Entry 3ZRF (X-ray diffraction, 2.80 A resolution); this record covers chains B and C of the 3 polymer chains in the assembly.

# Chain B
Name: Transcription elongation factor B polypeptide 1
From: Homo sapiens
Notes: fragment: 17-112
UniProt: Q15369 (ELOC_HUMAN); residue numbers follow UniProt; this construct covers 17-112
Amino-acid sequence (97 residues; row label = number of the first residue in the row):
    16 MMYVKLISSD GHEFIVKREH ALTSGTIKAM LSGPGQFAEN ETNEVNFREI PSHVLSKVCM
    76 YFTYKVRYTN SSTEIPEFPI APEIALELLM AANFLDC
Unresolved in the structure: 16, 48-57
Differences from the reference sequence: expression tag (16)

# Chain C
Name: Von hippel-lindau disease tumor suppressor,
From: Homo sapiens
UniProt: P40337 (VHL_HUMAN); numbering as in UniProt (aligned over 54-213)
Amino-acid sequence (163 residues; row label = number of the first residue in the row):
    51 GSHMEAGRPR PVLRSVNSRE PSQVIFCNRS PRVVLPVWLN FDGEPQPYPT LPPGTGRRIH
   111 SYRGHLWLFR DAGTHDGLLV NQTELFVPSL NVDGQPIFAN ITLPVYTLKE RCLQVVRSLV
   171 KPENYRRLDI VRSLYEDLED HPNVQKDLER LTQERIAHQR MGD
Unresolved in the structure: 51-62, 205-213
Differences from the reference sequence: expression tag (51-53)
Swiss-Prot annotation at these positions:
  - region: T157 to V166 (Interaction with Elongin BC complex)

# Chain B / chain C interface
Residue-residue contacts - 34 pairs, chain B then chain C:
  Y76(B) with Y156(C), hydrogen bond (side chain-backbone); T157(C); L158(C), hydrogen bond (side chain-backbone)
  Y79(B) with V155(C), hydrophobic
  K80(B) with V155(C)
  Y83(B) with V155(C)
  T84(B) with V155(C)
  S86(B) with Q132(C)
  S87(B) with Q132(C), hydrogen bond (backbone-side chain)
  E89(B) with R79(C)
  I90(B) with V155(C), hydrophobic
  P91(B) with L153(C)
  E92(B) with P81(C); R82(C), salt bridge; L153(C); R161(C), salt bridge
  F93(B) with R161(C), hydrogen bond (backbone-side chain)
  I95(B) with C162(C), hydrophobic; V165(C), hydrophobic
  A100(B) with C162(C); V166(C), hydrophobic
  L103(B) with L158(C), hydrophobic; C162(C)
  L104(B) with C162(C), hydrogen bond (backbone-side chain); L163(C), hydrophobic; L184(C), hydrophobic
  M105(B) with I180(C), hydrophobic
  A107(B) with L158(C), hydrophobic; K159(C)
  N108(B) with K159(C), hydrogen bond; L184(C)
  C112(B) with T157(C); L158(C), hydrogen bond (backbone-backbone); K159(C), hydrogen bond (backbone-backbone)
Also at the interface, not in a pair above, chain B (22 interface residues in all): V73, L101
Also at the interface, not in a pair above, chain C (18 interface residues in all): L188

# In short
22 residues of chain B face 18 of chain C across their interface, with 8 hydrogen bonds and 2 salt bridges.
Polar pairs include E92(B)-R82(C), E92(B)-R161(C) and Y76(B)-Y156(C).
Here chain B is Transcription elongation factor B polypeptide 1 and chain C is Von hippel-lindau disease tumor
suppressor,, both from Homo sapiens. Entry 3ZRF (pVHL54-213-EloB-EloC complex_apo) was determined by X-ray
diffraction, deposited together with 3ZRC.
